9B62 - chains D and E of the 7 polymer chains in the assembly; structure by electron microscopy, 2.90 A resolution.

== Chain D ==
Name: Small ubiquitin-related modifier 1
Source organism: Homo sapiens
UniProtKB: P63165 (SUMO1_HUMAN); numbering as in UniProt (aligned over 1-97)
Chain sequence (101 residues; each row starts with the number of its first residue; numbers below 1 keep their minus sign (Gly-3 is residue -3)):
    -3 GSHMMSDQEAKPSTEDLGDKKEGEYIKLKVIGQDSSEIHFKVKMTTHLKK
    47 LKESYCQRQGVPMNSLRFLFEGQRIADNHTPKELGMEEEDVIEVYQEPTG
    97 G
Not modelled in the structure: -3 to 19
Construct notes: expression tag (-3 to 0); engineered mutation Pro94 (Gln in P63165)
Swiss-Prot annotation at these positions:
  - region ((Microbial infection) Interaction with Tula hantavirus): Lys16 to Lys25, Lys37 to Met40
  - site: Phe36 (Interaction with PIAS2)
  - modified residue: Ser2 (N-acetylserine), Ser9 (Phosphoserine), Ser32 (Phosphoserine)
  - cross-link: Lys7 (Glycyl lysine isopeptide (Lys-Gly) (interchain with G-Cter in SUMO1)), Lys16 (Glycyl lysine isopeptide (Lys-Gly) (interchain with G-Cter in SUMO2)), Lys17 (Glycyl lysine isopeptide (Lys-Gly) (interchain with G-Cter in SUMO2)), Lys23 (Glycyl lysine isopeptide (Lys-Gly) (interchain with G-Cter in SUMO2)), Lys25 (Glycyl lysine isopeptide (Lys-Gly) (interchain with G-Cter in SUMO1)), Lys37 (Glycyl lysine isopeptide (Lys-Gly) (interchain with G-Cter in SUMO2)), Lys39 (Glycyl lysine isopeptide (Lys-Gly) (interchain with G-Cter in SUMO2)), Lys45 (Glycyl lysine isopeptide (Lys-Gly) (interchain with G-Cter in SUMO2)), Lys46 (Glycyl lysine isopeptide (Lys-Gly) (interchain with G-Cter in SUMO2)), Gly97 (Glycyl lysine isopeptide (Gly-Lys) (interchain with K-? in acceptor proteins))
  - mutagenesis: Phe36 (F36A: Abolishes binding to PIAS2), Gly97 (G97A: Abolishes sumoylation of ZBED1)

== Chain E ==
Name: E3 SUMO-protein ligase RanBP2
Source organism: Homo sapiens
Notes: EC 2.3.2.-
UniProtKB: P49792 (RBP2_HUMAN); residue numbers follow UniProt; this construct covers 2446-3060
Chain sequence (619 residues; row label = number of the first residue in the row):
  2442 GSHMDSLITPHVSRSSTPRESPCGKIAVAVLEETTRERTDVIQGDDVADA
  2492 TSEVEVSSTSETTPKAVVSPPKFVFGSESVKSIFSSEKSKPFAFGNSSAT
  2542 GSLFGFSFNAPLKSNNSETSSVAQSGSESKVEPKKCELSKNSDIEQSSDS
  2592 KVKNLFASFPTEESSINYTFKTPEKAKEKKKPEDSPSDDDVLIVYELTPT
  2642 AEQKALATKLKLPPTFFCYKNRPDYVSEEEEDDEDFETAVKKLNGKLYLD
  2692 GSEKCRPLEENTADNEKECIIVWEKKPTVEEKAKADTLKLPPTFFCGVCS
  2742 DTDEDNGNGEDFQSELQKVQEAQKSQTEEITSTTDSVYTGGTEVMVPSFC
  2792 KSEEPDSITKSISSPSVSSETMDKPVDLSTRKEIDTDSTSQGESKIVSFG
  2842 FGSSTGLSFADLASSNSGDFAFGSKDKNFQWANTGAAVFGTQSVGTQSAG
  2892 KVGEDEDGSDEEVVHNEDIHFEPIVSLPEVEVKSGEEDEEILFKERAKLY
  2942 RWDRDVSQWKERGVGDIKILWHTMKNYYRILMRRDQVFKVCANHVITKTM
  2992 ELKPLNVSNNALVWTASDYADGEAKVEQLAVRFKTKEVADCFKKTFEECQ
  3042 QNLMKLQKGHVSLAAELSK
Not modelled in the structure: 2442-2506, 2518-2630, 2693-2840, 2882-2910, 3049-3060
Construct notes: expression tag (2442-2445)
Swiss-Prot annotation at these positions:
  - region: Asp2631 to Val2635 (Interaction with sumoylated RANGAP1)
  - modified residue: Ser2462 (Phosphoserine), Ser2493 (Phosphoserine), Ser2510 (Phosphoserine), Ser2526 (Phosphoserine), Thr2613 (Phosphothreonine), Tyr2666 (Phosphotyrosine), Ser2668 (Phosphoserine), Ser2741 (Phosphoserine), Thr2743 (Phosphothreonine), Ser2805 (Phosphoserine), Ser2900 (Phosphoserine)
  - cross-link (Glycyl lysine isopeptide (Lys-Gly)): Lys2522 (interchain with G-Cter in SUMO2), Lys2592 (interchain with G-Cter in SUMO), Lys2594 (interchain with G-Cter in SUMO1), Lys2612 (interchain with G-Cter in SUMO2), Lys2792 (interchain with G-Cter in SUMO2), Lys2815 (interchain with G-Cter in SUMO2)
  - mutagenesis: Val2632 (V2632K: Abolishes interaction with sumoylated RANGAP1), Ile2634 (I2634K: Abolishes interaction with sumoylated RANGAP1), Val2635 (V2635K: Abolishes interaction with sumoylated RANGAP1), Pro2640 (P2640A: No effect on SUMO E3 ligase activity), Lys2645 (K2645A: No effect on SUMO E3 ligase activity), Leu2651 (L2651A: Abolishes binding to UBE2I and SUMO E3 ligase activity), Lys2652 (K2652A: No effect on SUMO E3 ligase activity), Leu2653 (L2653A: Abolishes binding to UBE2I and SUMO E3 ligase activity), Pro2654 (P2654A: Impairs SUMO E3 ligase activity), Pro2655 (P2655A: No effect on SUMO E3 ligase activity), Thr2656 (T2656A: Impairs SUMO E3 ligase activity), Phe2657 (F2657A: Abolishes binding to UBE2I and SUMO E3 ligase activity), 5 further mutagenesis entries in UniProt

== Chain D / chain E interface ==
Pairs across the interface - 20 pairs, chain D then chain E:
  Tyr21(D) - Asp2631(E)  hydrogen bond (side chain-backbone)
  Tyr21(D) - Leu2633(E)
  Lys23(D) - Val2635(E)
  Glu33(D) - Tyr2636(E)  hydrogen bond (backbone-side chain)
  Ile34(D) - Ile2634(E)  hydrophobic
  Ile34(D) - Tyr2636(E)
  His35(D) - Ile2634(E)
  His35(D) - Val2635(E)  hydrogen bond (backbone-backbone)
  His35(D) - Tyr2636(E)  hydrogen bond (backbone-backbone)
  Phe36(D) - Ile2634(E)  hydrophobic
  Phe36(D) - Val2635(E)
  Lys37(D) - Leu2633(E)  hydrogen bond (backbone-backbone)
  Lys37(D) - Val2635(E)
  Lys39(D) - Asp2631(E)
  Lys46(D) - Val2632(E)
  Leu47(D) - Val2632(E)  hydrophobic
  Arg54(D) - Ile2634(E)
  Arg54(D) - Glu2637(E)  salt bridge
  Gln55(D) - Pro2654(E)
  Gln55(D) - Pro2655(E)
Interface residues without a listed pair, chain D (14 interface residues in all): Ser32, Thr42
Interface residues without a listed pair, chain E (11 interface residues in all): Leu2638, Thr2656

== In short ==
Chain D and chain E form an interface of 14 and 11 residues respectively; the contacts include 5 hydrogen
bonds and 1 salt bridge. Polar pairs include Arg54(D)-Glu2637(E), Tyr21(D)-Asp2631(E) and Glu33(D)-Tyr2636(E).
Chain D is Small ubiquitin-related modifier 1 and chain E is E3 SUMO-protein ligase RanBP2, both from Homo
sapiens; the structure, Human RANBP2/RAN(GTP)/RANGAP1-SUMO1/UBC9/CRM1/RAN(GTP) - composite map and model, was
determined by electron microscopy.
